6UGD - chains A and G of the 7 polymer chains in the assembly; structure by electron microscopy, 3.50 A resolution.

# Chain A
Name: Meiotic spindle formation protein mei-1
From: Caenorhabditis elegans
Notes: EC 5.6.1.1
UniProtKB: P34808 (KTNA1_CAEEL); residue numbers follow UniProt; this construct covers 1-472
Amino-acid sequence (490 residues; row label = number of the first residue in the row; numbers below 1 keep their minus sign (Gly-17 is residue -17)):
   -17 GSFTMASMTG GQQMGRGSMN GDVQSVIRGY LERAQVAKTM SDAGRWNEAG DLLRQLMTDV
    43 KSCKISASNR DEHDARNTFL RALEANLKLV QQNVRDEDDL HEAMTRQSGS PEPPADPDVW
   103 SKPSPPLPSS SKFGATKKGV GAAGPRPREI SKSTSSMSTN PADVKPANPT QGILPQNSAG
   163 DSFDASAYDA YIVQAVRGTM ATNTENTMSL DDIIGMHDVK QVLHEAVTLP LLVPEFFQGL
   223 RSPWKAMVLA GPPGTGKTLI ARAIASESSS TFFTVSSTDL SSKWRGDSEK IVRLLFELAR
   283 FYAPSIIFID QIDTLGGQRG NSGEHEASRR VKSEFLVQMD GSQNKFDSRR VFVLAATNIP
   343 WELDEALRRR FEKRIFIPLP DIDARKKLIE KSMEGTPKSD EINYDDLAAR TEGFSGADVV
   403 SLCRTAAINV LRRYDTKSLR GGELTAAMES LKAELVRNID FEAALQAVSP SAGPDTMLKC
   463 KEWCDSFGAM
Unresolved in the structure: -17 to 155, 183-186, 324-331
Construct notes: expression tag (-17 to 0); engineered mutation Gln293 (Glu in P34808)
Curated features (UniProtKB/Swiss-Prot):
  - binding site (ATP): Gly233 to Thr240, Arg351, Arg352
  - modified residue: Ser92 (Phosphoserine)
Ion coordination: Mg2+: Thr240 (together with ATP)
Residues lining bound ligands: ATP (adenosine-5'-triphosphate): Asp194, Ile195, Ile196, Gly197, Met198, Pro234, Pro235, Gly236, Thr237, Gly238, Lys239, Thr240, Leu241, Gln293, Asn340, Gly398, Ala399, Val402
What the authors report for this chain:
  - binding site for Polyglutamate peptide (chain G): Lys265, Trp266, Arg267, His307
  - contacts within the chain: Lys265-Trp266 (cation-pi contact), Pro342-Cys462 (hydrophobic contact), Pro342-Trp343, Trp343-Lys461, Trp343-Trp465 (pi stacking), Arg350-Trp465, Arg350-Phe469, Trp465-Phe469
  - self-association interface (contacts with another copy of this molecule); pairs are residue here / residue on that copy: Asp261-Arg275, Ser263-Glu271 (hydrogen bond), Ser304-Asp171 (hydrogen bond), Asn340-Arg301, Glu344-Arg311 (salt bridge)
  - mutagenesis - K265A, W266A, R267A, R301A, H307A, E308A: decreased catalytic activity on basal ATPase
  - mutagenesis - K265A, W266A: decreased catalytic activity on isolated beta-tubulin peptide
  - mutagenesis - Y170A: abolished catalytic activity on ATPase
  - mutagenesis - R267E, N340A: unchanged catalytic activity on basal ATPase
  - binding site for ATP: Asn340, Arg351, Arg352
  - mutagenesis - R351A: abolished catalytic activity on basal and microtubule stimulated ATPase
  - mutagenesis - N340A: abolished catalytic activity on betaIVb-tail peptide
  - mutagenesis - F469A: abolished catalytic activity on basal and stimulated ATPase
  - mutagenesis - R128A/R130A/K134A: unchanged catalytic activity (basal ATP activity)
  - mutagenesis - R128A/R130A/K134A: decreased catalytic activity on microtubule stimulated ATPase
  - mutagenesis - K119A/K120A/R128A/R130A/K134A: decreased catalytic activity on basal and microtubule stimulated ATPase
  - mutagenesis - S135E: decreased catalytic activity on ATPase
  - mutagenesis - K265A, W266A, R267A, R301A, E308A, N340A: decreased catalytic activity on microtubule
  - mutagenesis - K265A, W266A: abolished catalytic activity on beta-tubulin peptide
  - mutagenesis - R267A: abolished catalytic activity on beta-tubulin tail
  - mutagenesis - R267E: abolished catalytic activity on beta-tail peptide
  - mutagenesis - E308A: decreased catalytic activity on beta-tail peptide
  - mutagenesis - H307A: unchanged catalytic activity on substrate

# Chain G
Name: Polyglutamate peptide
Amino-acid sequence (14 residues; row label = number of the first residue in the row):
     1 EEEEEEEEEE EEEE

# Interface between chain A and chain G
Contacting residue pairs - 8 pairs, chain A then chain G:
  Ser264(A) - Glu4(G)
  Lys265(A) - Glu3(G)
  Lys265(A) - Glu4(G)
  Trp266(A) - Glu2(G)
  Trp266(A) - Glu3(G)
  Trp266(A) - Glu4(G)
  Arg267(A) - Glu2(G)  hydrogen bond (backbone-backbone)
  His307(A) - Glu5(G)
Interface residues without a listed pair, chain A (7 interface residues in all): Gly305, Ala309
Interface residues without a listed pair, chain G (6 interface residues in all): Glu7, Glu11

# Overview
The interface between chain A and chain G involves 7 residues on one side and 6 on the other, with 1 hydrogen
bond. The hydrogen-bonded pair Arg267(A)-Glu2(G) is a backbone contact. From the paper: a binding site for
Polyglutamate peptide (chain G) at Lys265(A), Trp266(A) and Arg267(A) among others; K265A, W266A and R267A of
chain A, among others, reduce catalytic activity on basal ATPase; 14 substitutions were tested in all.
Here chain A is Meiotic spindle formation protein mei-1 (Caenorhabditis elegans) and chain G is Polyglutamate
peptide. Entry 6UGD (Katanin hexamer in the spiral conformation in complex with substrate) was determined by
electron microscopy (same publication as 6UGE and 6UGF).
